Entry 2F8D (X-ray diffraction, 2.70 A resolution); this record covers chains A and B.

Chain A (and B):
Protein: HTH-type transcriptional regulator benM
Organism: Acinetobacter baylyi
Notes: chain B of this document is another copy of the same molecule, construct and numbering; everything in this record applies to it too
UniProtKB: O68014 (BENM_ACIAD); residues 81-304 here = UniProt positions 81-304
Sequence (232 residues; numbered 81 to 312; the number before each row is that of its first residue):
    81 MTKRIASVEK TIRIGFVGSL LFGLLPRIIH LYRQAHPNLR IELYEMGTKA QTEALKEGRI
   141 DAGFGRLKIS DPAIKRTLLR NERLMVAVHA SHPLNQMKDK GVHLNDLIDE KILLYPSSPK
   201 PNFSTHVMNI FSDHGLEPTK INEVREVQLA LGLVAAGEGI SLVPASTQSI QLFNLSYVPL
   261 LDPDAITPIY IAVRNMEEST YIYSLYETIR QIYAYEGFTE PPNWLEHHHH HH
Not modelled in the structure: 81-88, 310-312 (chain B: 81-88, 307-312)
Differences from the reference sequence: cloning artifact (305-306); expression tag (307-312)
Curated features (UniProtKB/Swiss-Prot):
  - binding site (benzoate): Ser99, Leu104, Phe144, Arg160, Asn202, Tyr293
  - binding site (cis,cis-muconate): Ser99, Thr128, Phe203
Residues lining bound ligands:
  - benzoic acid (BEZ), molecule 1: Val97, Ser99, Arg146, Leu147, Asn202, Phe203, His206, Thr267
  - benzoic acid (BEZ), molecule 2: Leu100, Gly103, Leu104, Leu105, Ile108, Phe144, Leu159, Arg160, Ile269, Ile289, Tyr293
Reported in the primary citation:
  - self-association interface (contacts with another copy of this molecule); pairs are residue here / residue on that copy: Lys148-Asp213 (hydrogen bond), Ser150-Asp262, Ser150-Asn185, Arg156-Asp264 (salt bridge), Asn209-Ser212 (hydrogen bond), Leu101, Pro106, Ile109, Arg113, Leu123, Glu125, Arg225, Glu226, Val227, Gln228, Leu229, Leu233, Ala235, Ala236, Glu238, Ser249, Ile250, Gln251, Leu252

Interface between chain A and chain B:
Pairs across the interface - 56 pairs, chain A then chain B:
  Leu101(A) with Gln228(B); Leu229(B), hydrophobic
  Phe102(A) with Gln228(B); Leu252(B), hydrophobic
  Pro106(A) with Gly232(B); Ala235(B); Ala236(B)
  Arg107(A) with Phe253(B)
  Ile109(A) with Ala236(B)
  His110(A) with His169(B), hydrogen bond; Ser171(B); Ala236(B)
  Arg113(A) with Ala236(B), hydrogen bond (side chain-backbone); Gly237(B); Glu238(B), salt bridge
  Ile121(A) with Glu238(B)
  Leu123(A) with Leu233(B), hydrophobic; Glu238(B)
  Glu125(A) with Arg225(B), salt bridge; Leu229(B)
  His169(A) with His110(B)
  Arg225(A) with Glu125(B), salt bridge; Glu226(B), salt bridge
  Glu226(A) with Arg225(B), salt bridge; Gln228(B), hydrogen bond
  Val227(A) with Gln228(B)
  Gln228(A) with Leu101(B); Phe102(B); Glu226(B), hydrogen bond; Gln228(B), hydrogen bond
  Leu229(A) with Phe96(B), hydrophobic; Leu101(B), hydrophobic; Glu125(B)
  Gly232(A) with Leu101(B); Pro106(B)
  Leu233(A) with Leu123(B), hydrophobic
  Ala235(A) with Pro106(B), hydrophobic
  Ala236(A) with Pro106(B); His110(B), hydrogen bond (backbone-backbone); Arg113(B), hydrogen bond (backbone-side chain)
  Gly237(A) with His110(B); Arg113(B)
  Glu238(A) with Arg113(B), salt bridge; Ile121(B); Leu123(B)
  Ser249(A) with Ser249(B); Ile250(B); Gln251(B), hydrogen bond (backbone-backbone); Leu252(B)
  Ile250(A) with Ser249(B); Ile250(B), hydrophobic
  Gln251(A) with Ser249(B), hydrogen bond (backbone-backbone)
  Leu252(A) with Leu101(B); Phe102(B), hydrophobic; Ser249(B)
  Phe253(A) with Arg107(B)
Interface residues without a listed pair, chain A (29 interface residues in all): Phe96, Ser171
Interface residues without a listed pair, chain B (29 interface residues in all): Ile109, Val227

Summary:
The chain A/chain B interface involves 29 residues from each chain, with 9 hydrogen bonds and 6 salt bridges.
Among the polar pairs are Arg113(A)-Glu238(B), Glu125(A)-Arg225(B) and Arg225(A)-Glu226(B). Bound to chain A:
benzoic acid. The paper reports a self-association interface involving Leu101(A), Pro106(A) and Ile109(A)
among others.
Chain A and chain B are both HTH-type transcriptional regulator benM (Acinetobacter baylyi); the structure,
BenM effector-Binding domain crystallized from high pH conditions, was determined by X-ray diffraction
together with 2F97 from the same study.
